3P71 - chains T and C; structure by X-ray diffraction, 2.70 A resolution.

[Chain T]
Molecule: Leucine carboxyl methyltransferase 1
Organism: Homo sapiens
Notes: EC 2.1.1.-
UniProtKB: Q9UIC8 (LCMT1_HUMAN); residue numbers follow UniProt; this construct covers 1-334
Sequence (334 residues; row label = number of the first residue in the row):
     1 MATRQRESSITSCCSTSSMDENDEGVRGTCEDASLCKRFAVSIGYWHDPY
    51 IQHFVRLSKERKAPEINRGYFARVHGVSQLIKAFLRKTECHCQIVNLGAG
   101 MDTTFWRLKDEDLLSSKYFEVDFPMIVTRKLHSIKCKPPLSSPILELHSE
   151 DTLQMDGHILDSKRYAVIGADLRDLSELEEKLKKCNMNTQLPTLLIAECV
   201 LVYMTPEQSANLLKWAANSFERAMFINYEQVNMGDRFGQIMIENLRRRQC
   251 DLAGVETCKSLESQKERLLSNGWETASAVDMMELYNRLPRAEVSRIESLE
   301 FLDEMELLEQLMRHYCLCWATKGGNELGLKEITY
Not modelled in the structure: 1-19
Sequence notes: engineered mutation Met-19 (Cys in Q9UIC8), Glu-21 (Ala in Q9UIC8), Asn-22 (Asp in Q9UIC8), Ser-115 (Pro in Q9UIC8)
Ligand contacts: AN6 (5'-{[(3S)-3-amino-3-carboxypropyl](ethyl)amino}-5'-deoxyadenosine): Val-26, Arg-27, Thr-29, Cys-30, Ala-33, Lys-37, Arg-73, Gly-98, Ala-99, Gly-100, Asp-122, Phe-123, Ile-126, Ala-170, Asp-171, Leu-172, Arg-173, Glu-198, Cys-199, Val-200, Tyr-203, Met-204
Swiss-Prot annotation at these positions:
  - binding site (S-adenosyl-L-methionine): Lys-37, Arg-73, Gly-98, Asp-122, Asp-171, Leu-172, Glu-198
Reported in the primary citation:
  - binding site for AN6: Thr-29, Lys-37, Arg-73
  - catalytic residues: Thr-29, Arg-73
  - mutagenesis - T29V (4-fold): increased binding to Serine/threonine-protein phosphatase 2A catalytic subunit alpha isoform (chain C)
  - Mn2+ coordination through a water molecule: Glu-304
  - mutagenesis - T29V, K62E, E65R, F237D, D303R: decreased catalytic activity with Serine/threonine-protein phosphatase 2A catalytic subunit alpha isoform (chain C)
  - mutagenesis - R73A: abolished catalytic activity with Serine/threonine-protein phosphatase 2A catalytic subunit alpha isoform (chain C)

[Chain C]
Molecule: Serine/threonine-protein phosphatase 2A catalytic subunit alpha isoform
Organism: Homo sapiens
Notes: EC 3.1.3.16; fragment: catalytic subunit alpha isoform
UniProtKB: P67775 (PP2AA_HUMAN); numbering as in UniProt; present here: 1-293, 299-309
Sequence (304 residues; numbered 1 to 309; 5 numbers in that range are skipped by the numbering (no residue carries them; nothing is unmodelled there); the number before each row is that of its first residue):
     1 MDEKVFTKELDQWIEQLNECKQLSESQVKSLCEKAKEILTKESNVQEVRC
    51 PVTVCGDVHGQFHDLMELFRIGGKSPDTNYLFMGDYVDRGYYSVETVTLL
   101 VALKVRYRERITILRGNHESRQITQVYGFYDECLRKYGNANVWKYFTDLF
   151 DYLPLTALVDGQIFCLHGGLSPSIDTLDHIRALDRLQEVPHEGPMCDLLW
   201 SDPDDRGGWGISPRGAGYTFGQDISETFNHANGLTLVSRAHQLVMEGYNW
   251 CHDRNVVTIFSAPNYCYRCGNQAAIMELDDTLKYSFLQFDPAP
   299 HVTRRTPDYFL
Not modelled in the structure: 1
Covalent attachments: compound AN6 linked to Leu-309
Metal / ion sites: Mn2+ site 1: Asp-57, His-59, Asp-85; Mn2+ site 2: Asp-85, Asn-117, His-167, His-241
Swiss-Prot annotation at these positions:
  - active site: His-118 (Proton donor)
  - binding site (Mn(2+)): Asp-57, His-59, Asp-85, Asn-117, His-167, His-241
  - binding site (Zn(2+)): Asp-57, His-59, Asp-85
  - binding site (Fe(3+)): Asp-85, Asn-117, His-167, His-241
  - modified residue: Tyr-307 (Phosphotyrosine), Leu-309 (Leucine methyl ester)
  - natural variant: Gly-60 (G60V: In HJS3; uncertain significance), Asp-88 (D88G: In HJS3), Gln-122 (Q122H: In HJS3), Gln-125 to Leu-309 (deletion: In HJS3), Tyr-127 (Y127C: In HJS3), Asp-131 (D131H: In HJS3), His-191 (H191R: In HJS3), Arg-214 to Leu-309 (deletion: In HJS3), Asp-223 (D223H: In HJS3; D223V: In HJS3), Tyr-265 (Y265C: In HJS3), Phe-308 (F308FF: In HJS3)
  - mutagenesis: Asp-85 (D85N: Loss of phosphatase activity), Leu-309 (L309A: Loss of binding to PP2A B-alpha regulatory subunit)
Reported in the primary citation:
  - post-translational modification sites: Tyr-307, Leu-309 (citing earlier work)
  - binding site for AN6: Leu-309

[Interface between chain T and chain C]
Contacting residue pairs - 63 pairs, chain T then chain C:
  Thr-29(T) / Leu-309(C)
  Asp-32(T) / Leu-309(C)
  Ala-33(T) / Leu-309(C)
  Glu-60(T) / Asp-131(C)
  Glu-60(T) / Arg-135(C)  salt bridge
  Arg-61(T) / Gln-125(C)
  Arg-61(T) / Val-126(C)
  Arg-61(T) / Asp-131(C)  hydrogen bond (backbone-side chain)
  Lys-62(T) / Asp-306(C)
  Ala-63(T) / Arg-89(C)
  Pro-64(T) / Val-126(C)  hydrophobic
  Pro-64(T) / Tyr-127(C)
  Glu-65(T) / Arg-89(C)  salt bridge
  Glu-65(T) / Arg-268(C)  salt bridge
  Glu-65(T) / Phe-308(C)
  Ile-66(T) / Asp-306(C)
  Ile-66(T) / Phe-308(C)
  Gly-69(T) / Phe-308(C)
  Tyr-70(T) / Tyr-307(C)
  Tyr-70(T) / Phe-308(C)
  Tyr-70(T) / Leu-309(C)  hydrogen bond (side chain-backbone)
  Arg-73(T) / Phe-308(C)
  Arg-73(T) / Leu-309(C)  hydrogen bond (side chain-backbone)
  Cys-199(T) / Phe-308(C)
  Cys-199(T) / Leu-309(C)
  Tyr-203(T) / Leu-309(C)
  Tyr-228(T) / Phe-308(C)
  Arg-236(T) / Gly-270(C)
  Phe-237(T) / Arg-268(C)
  Ile-240(T) / Asn-264(C)
  Ile-240(T) / Tyr-267(C)
  Ile-240(T) / Arg-268(C)
  Ile-240(T) / Gly-270(C)
  Ile-240(T) / Tyr-307(C)
  Met-241(T) / Tyr-307(C)
  Asn-244(T) / Tyr-267(C)  hydrogen bond (side chain-backbone)
  Asn-244(T) / Arg-302(C)  hydrogen bond
  Asn-244(T) / Thr-304(C)  hydrogen bond (backbone-side chain)
  Asn-244(T) / Pro-305(C)
  Asn-244(T) / Tyr-307(C)  hydrogen bond
  Arg-247(T) / His-299(C)  hydrogen bond (side chain-backbone)
  Arg-247(T) / Val-300(C)
  Arg-247(T) / Arg-302(C)  hydrogen bond (side chain-backbone)
  Arg-248(T) / Thr-304(C)
  Phe-301(T) / Tyr-127(C)  hydrogen bond (backbone-side chain)
  Phe-301(T) / Trp-200(C)  hydrophobic
  Phe-301(T) / Arg-214(C)
  Leu-302(T) / Arg-89(C)
  Leu-302(T) / Tyr-127(C)
  Asp-303(T) / Tyr-127(C)
  Asp-303(T) / Trp-200(C)
  Asp-303(T) / Arg-214(C)  salt bridge
  Glu-304(T) / Arg-214(C)  salt bridge
  Glu-304(T) / His-241(C)
  Glu-304(T) / Tyr-265(C)  hydrogen bond
  Leu-307(T) / Arg-89(C)
  Leu-307(T) / Tyr-265(C)  hydrophobic
  Leu-307(T) / Cys-266(C)  hydrophobic
  Leu-307(T) / Cys-269(C)  hydrophobic
  Gln-310(T) / Cys-269(C)  hydrogen bond (side chain-backbone)
  Leu-311(T) / Arg-268(C)
  Tyr-315(T) / Tyr-307(C)
  Tyr-315(T) / Phe-308(C)  hydrogen bond (side chain-backbone)
Also at the interface, not in a pair above, chain T (36 interface residues in all): Lys-59, Gln-230, Glu-243, Leu-245, Met-312
Also at the interface, not in a pair above, chain C (29 interface residues in all): Asn-117, His-118, Leu-243, Met-245
The authors on this interface:
  - pairs named by the authors: Lys-62(T)/Asp-306(C), Glu-65(T)/Arg-268(C) (hydrogen bond), Glu-65(T)/Arg-89(C) (hydrogen bond), Arg-73(T)/Leu-309(C) (hydrogen bond), Phe-237(T)/Tyr-307(C) (hydrophobic contact), Met-241(T)/Tyr-307(C) (hydrophobic contact), Leu-245(T)/Tyr-307(C) (hydrophobic contact)
  - interface residues, chain T: Ile-240(T), Asp-303(T), Glu-304(T)
  - hot spots on chain T (mutagenesis) - E65R, D303R: decreased binding to Serine/threonine-protein phosphatase 2A catalytic subunit alpha isoform (chain C)
  - interface residues, chain C: Arg-89(C), Arg-214(C), Cys-266(C), Cys-269(C), Thr-304(C), Phe-308(C)

[Summary]
36 residues of chain T face 29 of chain C across their interface; the contacts include 13 hydrogen bonds and 5
salt bridges. Polar pairs include Glu-60(T)/Arg-135(C), Glu-65(T)/Arg-89(C) and Glu-65(T)/Arg-268(C). The
paper describes a contact between Lys-62(T) and Asp-306(C); hydrogen bonds between Glu-65(T) and Arg-268(C),
Glu-65(T) and Arg-89(C) and Arg-73(T) and Leu-309(C); hydrophobic contacts between Phe-237(T) and Tyr-307(C),
Met-241(T) and Tyr-307(C) and Leu-245(T) and Tyr-307(C). The paper reports catalytic residues Thr-29(T) and
Arg-73(T); T29V, K62E and E65R of chain T, among others, reduce catalytic activity with
Serine/threonine-protein phosphatase 2A catalytic subunit alpha isoform (chain C); 6 substitutions were tested
in all.
Here chain T is Leucine carboxyl methyltransferase 1 and chain C is Serine/threonine-protein phosphatase 2A
catalytic subunit alpha isoform, both from Homo sapiens. Entry 3P71 (Crystal structure of the complex of
LCMT-1 and PP2A) was determined by X-ray diffraction.
